6HVA - chains L and M of the 28 polymer chains in the assembly; structure by X-ray diffraction, 2.90 A resolution.

== Chain L ==
Name: Proteasome subunit beta type-6
From: Saccharomyces cerevisiae S288C
Notes: EC 3.4.25.1
UniProt: P23724 (PSB6_YEAST); residues 1-222 here correspond to UniProt positions 20-241 (UniProt number = residue number + 19)
Amino-acid sequence (222 residues; each row starts with the number of its first residue):
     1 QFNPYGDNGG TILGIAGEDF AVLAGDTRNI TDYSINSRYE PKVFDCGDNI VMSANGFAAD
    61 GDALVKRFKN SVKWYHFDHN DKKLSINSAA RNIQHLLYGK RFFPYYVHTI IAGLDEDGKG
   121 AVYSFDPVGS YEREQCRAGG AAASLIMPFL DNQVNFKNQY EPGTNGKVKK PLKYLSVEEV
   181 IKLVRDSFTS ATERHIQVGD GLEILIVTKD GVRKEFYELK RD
Ion coordination: Mg2+: Asp222 (shared with 3 residues of chain V)
Small-molecule neighbours: GQT ((2S)-N-[(2S)-1-[[(2S)-1-[4-(aminomethyl)phenyl]-4-methylsulfonyl-butan-2-yl]amino]-3-oxidanyl-1-oxidanylidene-propan-2-yl]-2-[[(2S)-2-azido-3-phenyl-propanoyl]amino]-4-methyl-pentanamide): Pro104, Tyr106, Asp126, Pro127, Val128, Ser130, Glu132

== Chain M ==
Name: Proteasome subunit beta type-7
From: Saccharomyces cerevisiae S288C
Notes: EC 3.4.25.1
UniProt: P30657 (PSB7_YEAST); residues -12 to 233 here correspond to UniProt positions 21-266 (UniProt number = residue number + 33)
Amino-acid sequence (246 residues; row label = number of the first residue in the row; numbers below 1 keep their minus sign (Thr-12 is residue -12)):
   -12 TQIANAGASP MVNTQQPIVT GTSVISMKYD NGVIIAADNL GSYGSLLRFN GVERLIPVGD
    48 NTVVGISGDI SDMQHIERLL KDLVTENAYD NPLADAEEAL EPSYIFEYLA TVMYQRRSKM
   108 NPLWNAIIVA GVQSNGDQFL RYVNLLGVTY SSPTLATGFG AHMANPLLRK VVDRESDIPK
   168 TTVQVAEEAI VNAMRVLYYR DARSSRNFSL AIIDKNTGLT FKKNLQVENM KWDFAKDIKG
   228 YGTQKI
Disordered / not traced: -12 to 0

== Interface between chain L and chain M ==
Residue-residue contacts - 42 pairs, chain L then chain M:
  Gln1(L) - Thr1(M)  hydrogen bond
  Phe2(L) - Thr1(M)
  Phe2(L) - Arg104(M)
  Phe2(L) - Pro109(M)  hydrophobic
  Phe2(L) - Trp111(M)  hydrophobic
  Phe2(L) - Leu132(M)  hydrophobic
  Phe2(L) - Leu133(M)  hydrophobic
  Asn3(L) - Leu133(M)
  Pro4(L) - Arg104(M)  hydrogen bond (backbone-side chain)
  Pro4(L) - Met107(M)  hydrophobic
  Pro4(L) - Leu133(M)
  Tyr5(L) - Arg104(M)
  Asn8(L) - Val135(M)
  Asn29(L) - Tyr137(M)
  Ser34(L) - His149(M)  hydrogen bond
  Ile35(L) - Arg156(M)  hydrogen bond (backbone-side chain)
  Asn36(L) - Tyr137(M)  hydrogen bond
  Asn36(L) - Ser139(M)
  Asn36(L) - Arg156(M)
  Ser37(L) - Ser138(M)  hydrogen bond (side chain-backbone)
  Ser37(L) - Ser139(M)
  Glu40(L) - Arg128(M)  salt bridge
  Glu40(L) - Tyr137(M)
  Glu40(L) - Ser138(M)  hydrogen bond (side chain-backbone)
  Phe57(L) - Arg104(M)
  Phe57(L) - Leu133(M)
  Phe57(L) - Val135(M)  hydrophobic
  Ala59(L) - Tyr101(M)
  Ala59(L) - Leu133(M)
  Ala59(L) - Gly134(M)
  Ala59(L) - Val135(M)
  Asp60(L) - Tyr101(M)  hydrogen bond
  Asp60(L) - Arg104(M)  salt bridge
  Asp62(L) - Thr136(M)  hydrogen bond
  Ala63(L) - Tyr101(M)
  Lys66(L) - Glu94(M)  salt bridge
  Phe103(L) - Arg104(M)
  Phe103(L) - Ser105(M)
  Tyr105(L) - Tyr101(M)
  Glu218(L) - Arg161(M)  salt bridge
  Arg221(L) - Asp160(M)  salt bridge
  Arg221(L) - Arg161(M)
Also at the interface, not in a pair above, chain L (24 interface residues in all): Tyr39, Lys100
Also at the interface, not in a pair above, chain M (22 interface residues in all): Leu142

== Summary ==
Chain L and chain M form an interface of 24 and 22 residues respectively; the contacts include 9 hydrogen
bonds and 5 salt bridges. Polar contacts include Glu40(L)-Arg128(M), Asp60(L)-Arg104(M) and Lys66(L)-Glu94(M).
Ligands of chain L: compound GQT.
Chain L is Proteasome subunit beta type-6 and chain M is Proteasome subunit beta type-7, both from
Saccharomyces cerevisiae S288C; the structure, Yeast 20S proteasome with human beta2i (1-53) in complex with
13, was determined by X-ray diffraction, deposited together with 6HTB, 6HTC, 6HTD, 6HTP, 6HTR, 6HUB and 30
further entries.
